7BEF - chains C and F of the 9 polymer chains in the assembly; structure by electron microscopy, 4.50 A resolution (low resolution: residue-level contacts below are approximate; hydrogen-bond / salt-bridge calls are withheld).

[Chain C]
Protein: DNA-directed RNA polymerase subunit beta
From: Escherichia coli (strain K12)
Notes: EC 2.7.7.6
UniProt: P0A8V2 (RPOB_ECOLI); numbering as in UniProt (aligned over 1-1342)
Sequence (1342 residues; each row starts with the number of its first residue):
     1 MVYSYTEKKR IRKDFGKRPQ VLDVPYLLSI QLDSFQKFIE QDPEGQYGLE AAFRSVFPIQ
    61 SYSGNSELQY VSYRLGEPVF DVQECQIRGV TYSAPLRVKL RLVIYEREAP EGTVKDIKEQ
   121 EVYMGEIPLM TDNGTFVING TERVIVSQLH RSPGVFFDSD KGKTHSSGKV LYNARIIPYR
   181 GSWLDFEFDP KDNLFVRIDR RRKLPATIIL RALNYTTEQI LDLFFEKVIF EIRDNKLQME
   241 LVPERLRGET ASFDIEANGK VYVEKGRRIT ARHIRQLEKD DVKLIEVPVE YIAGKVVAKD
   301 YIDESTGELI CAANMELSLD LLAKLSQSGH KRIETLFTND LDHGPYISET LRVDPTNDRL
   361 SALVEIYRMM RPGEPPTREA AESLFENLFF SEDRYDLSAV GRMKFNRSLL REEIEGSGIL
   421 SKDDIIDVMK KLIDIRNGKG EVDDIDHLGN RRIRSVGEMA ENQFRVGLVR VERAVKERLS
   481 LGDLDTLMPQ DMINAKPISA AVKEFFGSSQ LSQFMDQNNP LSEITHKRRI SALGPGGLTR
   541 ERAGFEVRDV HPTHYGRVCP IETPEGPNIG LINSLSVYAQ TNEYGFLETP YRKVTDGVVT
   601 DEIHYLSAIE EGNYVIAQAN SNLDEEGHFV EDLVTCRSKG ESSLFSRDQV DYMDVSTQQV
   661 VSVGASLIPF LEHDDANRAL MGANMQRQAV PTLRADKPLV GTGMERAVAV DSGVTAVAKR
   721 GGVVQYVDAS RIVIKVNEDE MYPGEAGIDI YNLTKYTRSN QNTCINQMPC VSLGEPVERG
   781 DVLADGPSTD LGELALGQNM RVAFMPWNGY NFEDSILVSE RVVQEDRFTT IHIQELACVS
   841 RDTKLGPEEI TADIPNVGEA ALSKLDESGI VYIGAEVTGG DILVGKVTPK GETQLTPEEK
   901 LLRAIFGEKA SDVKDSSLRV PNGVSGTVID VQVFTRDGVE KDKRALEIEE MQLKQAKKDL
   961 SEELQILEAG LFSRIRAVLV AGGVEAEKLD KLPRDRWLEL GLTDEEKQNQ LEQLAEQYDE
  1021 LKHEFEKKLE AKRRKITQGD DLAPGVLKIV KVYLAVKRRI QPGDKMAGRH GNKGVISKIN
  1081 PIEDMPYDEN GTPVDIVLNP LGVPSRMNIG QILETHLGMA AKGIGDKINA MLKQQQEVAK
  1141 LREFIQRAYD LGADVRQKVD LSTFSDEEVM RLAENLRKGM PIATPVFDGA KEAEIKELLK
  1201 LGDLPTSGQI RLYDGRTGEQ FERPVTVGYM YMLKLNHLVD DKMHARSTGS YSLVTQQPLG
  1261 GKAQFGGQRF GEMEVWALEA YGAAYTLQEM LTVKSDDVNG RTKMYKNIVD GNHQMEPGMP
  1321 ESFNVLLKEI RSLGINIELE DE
Disordered / not traced: 1-2
Curated features (UniProtKB/Swiss-Prot):
  - modified residue (N6-acetyllysine): Lys1022, Lys1200

[Chain F]
Protein: RNA polymerase sigma factor RpoD
From: Escherichia coli (strain K12)
UniProt: P00579 (RPOD_ECOLI); residue numbers follow UniProt; this construct covers 1-613
Sequence (630 residues; numbered -16 to 613; the number before each row is that of its first residue; numbers below 1 keep their minus sign (Met-16 is residue -16)):
   -16 MAHHHHHHSS GLEVLFQMEQ NPQSQLKLLV TRGKEQGYLT YAEVNDHLPE DIVDSDQIED
    44 IIQMINDMGI QVMEEAPDAD DLMLAENTAD EDAAEAAAQV LSSVESEIGR TTDPVRMYMR
   104 EMGTVELLTR EGEIDIAKRI EDGINQVQCS VAEYPEAITY LLEQYDRVEA EEARLSDLIT
   164 GFVDPNAEED LAPTATHVGS ELSQEDLDDD EDEDEEDGDD DSADDDNSID PELAREKFAE
   224 LRAQYVVTRD TIKAKGRSHA TAQEEILKLS EVFKQFRLVP KQFDYLVNSM RVMMDRVRTQ
   284 ERLIMKLCVE QCKMPKKNFI TLFTGNETSD TWFNAAIAMN KPWSEKLHDV SEEVHRALQK
   344 LQQIEEETGL TIEQVKDINR RMSIGEAKAR RAKKEMVEAN LRLVISIAKK YTNRGLQFLD
   404 LIQEGNIGLM KAVDKFEYRR GYKFSTYATW WIRQAITRSI ADQARTIRIP VHMIETINKL
   464 NRISRQMLQE MGREPTPEEL AERMLMPEDK IRKVLKIAKE PISMETPIGD DEDSHLGDFI
   524 EDTTLELPLD SATTESLRAA THDVLAGLTA REAKVLRMRF GIDMNTDYTL EEVGKQFDVT
   584 RERIRQIEAK ALRKLRHPSR SEVLRSFLDD
Disordered / not traced: -16 to 78, 172-210
Sequence notes: initiating methionine (-16); expression tag (-15 to 0)
Curated features (UniProtKB/Swiss-Prot):
  - DNA-binding region: Leu573 to Ala592 (H-T-H motif)
  - region: Arg584 to Arg599 (Interaction with anti-sigma factors)
  - motif: Asp403 to Gln406 (Interaction with polymerase core subunit RpoC)
  - site: Arg562 (Interaction with anti-sigma factors)

[Interface between chain C and chain F]
Pairs across the interface (59; chain C residue first):
  Val79(C) with Arg476(F)
  Val122(C) with Gln472(F)
  Tyr123(C) with Leu471(F); Gln472(F); Gly475(F)
  Glu126(C) with Arg476(F)
  Arg368(C) with Ser86(F); Glu90(F)
  Arg371(C) with Arg99(F)
  Pro372(C) with Arg99(F)
  Gly373(C) with Val87(F); Ile91(F); Arg99(F)
  Pro375(C) with Val83(F)
  Glu477(C) with Lys393(F)
  Gln490(C) with Gln472(F)
  Asn494(C) with Arg468(F)
  Ala495(C) with Leu471(F)
  Lys496(C) with Leu471(F); Glu477(F)
  Gln510(C) with Asp513(F)
  Thr896(C) with Arg541(F)
  Pro897(C) with Phe563(F); Gly564(F)
  Glu898(C) with Arg541(F); Thr544(F)
  Glu899(C) with Asp613(F)
  Lys900(C) with Phe563(F)
  Leu901(C) with Phe563(F); Ile565(F)
  Leu902(C) with Phe610(F)
  Ala904(C) with Arg599(F)
  Ile905(C) with Leu598(F); Arg599(F)
  Phe906(C) with Leu607(F); Arg608(F); Leu611(F)
  Glu908(C) with Leu611(F)
  Arg936(C) with Arg495(F)
  Asp937(C) with Glu481(F)
  Gly1045(C) with Lys499(F)
  Ser1250(C) with Glu524(F)
  Tyr1251(C) with Ile523(F); Glu524(F); Asp525(F)
  Ser1252(C) with Asp521(F); Asp525(F)
  Leu1253(C) with Asp525(F)
  Gln1256(C) with Asp525(F); Leu528(F)
  Leu1259(C) with Glu524(F)
  Gln1264(C) with Asp521(F); Phe522(F); Glu524(F)
  Tyr1305(C) with Pro531(F); Ala535(F)
  Lys1306(C) with Pro531(F); Ser534(F); Ala535(F)
Also at the interface, not in a pair above, chain C (48 interface residues in all): Glu121, Met369, Glu374, Arg478, Asp491, Ile493, Gln513, Asn856, Pro1044, Thr1302
Also at the interface, not in a pair above, chain F (46 interface residues in all): Thr94, Arg103, Gln469, Asp514, Leu540, Asp570, Leu595, Asp612

[Overview]
Chain C and chain F form an interface of 48 and 46 residues respectively.
Here chain C is DNA-directed RNA polymerase subunit beta and chain F is RNA polymerase sigma factor RpoD, both
from Escherichia coli (strain K12). Entry 7BEF (Structures of class II bacterial transcription complexes) was
determined by electron microscopy, deposited together with 7BEG.
